Entry 9B2M (electron microscopy, 3.09 A resolution); this record covers chains C and I of the 12 polymer chains in the assembly.

[Chain C]
Molecule: Hemagglutinin HA1 chain
Source organism: Influenza A virus
UniProt: Q6WG00 (Q6WG00_9INFA); residues -12 to 326 here correspond to UniProt positions 1-339 (UniProt number = residue number + 13)
Sequence (339 residues; row label = number of the first residue in the row; numbers below 1 keep their minus sign (Met-12 is residue -12)):
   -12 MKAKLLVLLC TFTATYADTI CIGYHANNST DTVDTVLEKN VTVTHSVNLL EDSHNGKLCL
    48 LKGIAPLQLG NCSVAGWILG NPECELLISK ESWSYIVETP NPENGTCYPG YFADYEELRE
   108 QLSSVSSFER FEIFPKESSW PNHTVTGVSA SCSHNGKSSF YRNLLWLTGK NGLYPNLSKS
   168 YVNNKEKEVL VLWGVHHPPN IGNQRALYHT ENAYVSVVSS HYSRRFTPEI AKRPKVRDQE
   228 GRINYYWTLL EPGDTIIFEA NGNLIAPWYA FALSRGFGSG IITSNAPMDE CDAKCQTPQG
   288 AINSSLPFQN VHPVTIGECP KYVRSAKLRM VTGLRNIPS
Unresolved in the structure: -12 to 5
Disulfides: Cys46-Cys278, Cys59-Cys71, Cys94-Cys139, Cys282-Cys306
Covalent attachments: N-acetylglucosamine (NAG) linked to Asn27, Asn58, Asn91, Asn129
Residues lining bound ligands: N-acetylglucosamine (NAG; 2-acetamido-2-deoxy-beta-D-glucopyranose): Ser40, His41, Asn42, Asn290

[Chain I]
Molecule: Hemagglutinin HA2 chain
Source organism: Influenza A virus
UniProt: Q6WG00 (Q6WG00_9INFA); residues 327-552 here correspond to UniProt positions 340-565 (UniProt number = residue number + 13)
Sequence (226 residues; numbered 327 to 552; the number before each row is that of its first residue):
   327 IQSRGLFGAI AGFIEGGWTG MVDGWYGYHH QNEQGSGYAA DQKSTQNAIN GITNKVNSVI
   387 EKMNTQFTAV GKEFNKLERR MENLNKKVDD GFLDIWTYNA ELLVLLENER TLDFHDSNVK
   447 NLYEKVKSQL KNNAKEIGNG CFEFYHKCNN ECMESVKNGT YDYPKYSEES KLNREKIDGV
   507 KLESMGVYQI LAIYSTVASS LVLLVSLGAI SFWMCSNGSL QCRICI
Unresolved in the structure: 327-335, 504-552
Disulfides: Cys474-Cys478

[Chain C / chain I interface]
Contacting residue pairs - 12 pairs, chain C then chain I:
  Asp101(C) - Leu403(I)
  Glu103(C) - Arg406(I)
  Glu104(C) - Leu403(I)
  Glu104(C) - Glu404(I)
  Glu104(C) - Arg405(I)  hydrogen bond (side chain-backbone)
  Glu104(C) - Arg406(I)  salt bridge
  Glu107(C) - Arg405(I)
  Glu107(C) - Asn409(I)  hydrogen bond
  Gln108(C) - Lys402(I)
  Gln108(C) - Arg405(I)
  His208(C) - Lys402(I)
  Glu238(C) - Lys402(I)  salt bridge
Also at the interface, not in a pair above, chain C (8 interface residues in all): Trp234

[Overview]
8 residues of chain C face 6 of chain I across their interface; the contacts include 2 hydrogen bonds and 2
salt bridges. Polar contacts include Glu104(C)-Arg406(I), Glu238(C)-Lys402(I) and Glu104(C)-Arg405(I). Bound
to chain C: N-acetylglucosamine. N-acetylglucosamine is covalently linked to Asn27(C), Asn58(C), Asn91(C) and
Asn129(C).
Here chain C is Hemagglutinin HA1 chain and chain I is Hemagglutinin HA2 chain, both from Influenza A virus.
Entry 9B2M (Hemagglutinin H1 New Caledonia 1999 in complex with monoclonal antibody Fab 43_S0008) was
determined by electron microscopy.
